Entry 5NM0 (X-ray diffraction, 1.50 A resolution); this record covers chain A.

[Chain A]
Molecule: Nb36
Source organism: Lama glama
Amino-acid sequence (125 residues; each row starts with the number of its first residue):
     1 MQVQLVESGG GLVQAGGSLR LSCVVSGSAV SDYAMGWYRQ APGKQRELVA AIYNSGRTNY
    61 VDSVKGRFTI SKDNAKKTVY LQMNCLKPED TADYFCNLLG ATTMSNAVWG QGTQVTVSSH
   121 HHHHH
Not modelled in the structure: 1-2, 120-125
Disulfide bonds: C23-C96
From the paper describing this entry:
  - Hg2+ coordination: C85

[In short]
The paper reports Hg2+ coordination by C85.
Chain A is Nb36 (Lama glama); the structure, Nb36 Ser85Cys with Hg, crystal form 1, was determined by X-ray
diffraction, deposited together with 5NML, 5NLU and 5NLW.
